Entry 4ZQ9 (X-ray diffraction, 2.60 A resolution); this record covers chains C and E of the 5 polymer chains in the assembly.

== Chain C ==
Name: Protein Rep68
Source organism: Adeno-associated virus 2 (isolate Srivastava/1982)
Notes: EC 3.6.4.12; fragment: Origin binding domain
UniProt: P03132 (REP68_AAV2S); residue numbers follow UniProt; this construct covers 1-208
Chain sequence (211 residues; each row starts with the number of its first residue; numbers below 1 keep their minus sign (Gly-2 is residue -2)):
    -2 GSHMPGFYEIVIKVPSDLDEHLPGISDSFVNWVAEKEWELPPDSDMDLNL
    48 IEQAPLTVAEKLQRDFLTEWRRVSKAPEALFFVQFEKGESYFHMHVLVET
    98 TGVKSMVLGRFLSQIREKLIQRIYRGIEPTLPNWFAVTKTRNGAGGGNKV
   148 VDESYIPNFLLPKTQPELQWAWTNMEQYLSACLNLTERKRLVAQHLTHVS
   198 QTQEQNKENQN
Not modelled in the structure: -2 to 1, 15-22, 197-208
Sequence notes: expression tag (-2 to 0); conflict Glu17 (Gly in P03132); engineered mutation Ser151 (Cys in P03132), Phe156 (Tyr in P03132)
Ligand contacts: Mn2+ (MN): Glu83, His90, His92, Lys160
Curated features (UniProtKB/Swiss-Prot):
  - motif: His90 to His92 (RCR-2)
  - binding site (a divalent metal cation): Glu83, His90, His92
Reported in the primary citation:
  - binding site for the 21-nt DNA strand: Arg107, Arg138, Ala141
  - binding site for the 21-nt DNA strand (chain E): Arg138, Gly142
  - specificity-determining residues: Arg107, Arg138, Ala141, Gly142

== Chain E ==
Molecule: 21-nt DNA strand
Sequence (21 nucleotides; row label = number of the first residue in the row):
    22 CGCCCAGCGAGCGAGCGAGCG

== Chain C / chain E interface ==
Pairs across the interface (15):
  Ser102(C) with DC33(E), sugar contact; DG34(E), hydrogen bond to the phosphate
  Met103(C) with DG32(E), base contact; DC33(E), sugar contact
  Gly106(C) with DG32(E), phosphate contact; DC33(E), hydrogen bond to the phosphate
  Ser110(C) with DG32(E), hydrogen bond to the phosphate
  Lys136(C) with DC33(E), salt bridge to the phosphate
  Arg138(C) with DG36(E), hydrogen bond to the base
  Gly142(C) with DG34(E), base contact; DA35(E), hydrogen bond to the base
  Gly143(C) with DG34(E), base contact
  Gly144(C) with DG34(E), phosphate contact
  Asn145(C) with DC33(E), hydrogen bond to the phosphate; DG34(E), hydrogen bond to the phosphate
Interface residues without a listed pair, chain C (12 interface residues in all): Leu105, Arg107
Interface residues without a listed pair, chain E (8 interface residues in all): DG30, DA31, DC37

== Overview ==
The interface between chain C and chain E involves 12 residues on one side and 8 on the other, with 7 hydrogen
bonds and 1 salt bridge. Polar contacts include Arg138(C)-DG36(E), Gly142(C)-DA35(E) and Ser102(C)-DG34(E).
From the paper: a binding site for the 21-nt DNA strand at Arg107(C), Arg138(C) and Ala141(C); a binding site
for the 21-nt DNA strand (chain E) at Arg138(C) and Gly142(C).
Chain C is Protein Rep68 (Adeno-associated virus 2 (isolate Srivastava/1982)) and chain E is a 21-nt DNA
strand; the structure, X-ray structure of AAV-2 OBD bound to AAVS1 site 3:1, was determined by X-ray
diffraction, deposited together with 5BYG.
